6CCE - chains C and D of the 9 polymer chains in the assembly; structure by X-ray diffraction, 3.05 A resolution.

# Chain C
Name: DNA-directed RNA polymerase subunit beta
Organism: Mycobacterium smegmatis (strain ATCC 700084 / mc(2)155)
Notes: EC 2.7.7.6
Reference sequence: P60281 (RPOB_MYCS2); residue numbers follow UniProt; this construct covers 1-1169
Chain sequence (1169 residues; each row starts with the number of its first residue):
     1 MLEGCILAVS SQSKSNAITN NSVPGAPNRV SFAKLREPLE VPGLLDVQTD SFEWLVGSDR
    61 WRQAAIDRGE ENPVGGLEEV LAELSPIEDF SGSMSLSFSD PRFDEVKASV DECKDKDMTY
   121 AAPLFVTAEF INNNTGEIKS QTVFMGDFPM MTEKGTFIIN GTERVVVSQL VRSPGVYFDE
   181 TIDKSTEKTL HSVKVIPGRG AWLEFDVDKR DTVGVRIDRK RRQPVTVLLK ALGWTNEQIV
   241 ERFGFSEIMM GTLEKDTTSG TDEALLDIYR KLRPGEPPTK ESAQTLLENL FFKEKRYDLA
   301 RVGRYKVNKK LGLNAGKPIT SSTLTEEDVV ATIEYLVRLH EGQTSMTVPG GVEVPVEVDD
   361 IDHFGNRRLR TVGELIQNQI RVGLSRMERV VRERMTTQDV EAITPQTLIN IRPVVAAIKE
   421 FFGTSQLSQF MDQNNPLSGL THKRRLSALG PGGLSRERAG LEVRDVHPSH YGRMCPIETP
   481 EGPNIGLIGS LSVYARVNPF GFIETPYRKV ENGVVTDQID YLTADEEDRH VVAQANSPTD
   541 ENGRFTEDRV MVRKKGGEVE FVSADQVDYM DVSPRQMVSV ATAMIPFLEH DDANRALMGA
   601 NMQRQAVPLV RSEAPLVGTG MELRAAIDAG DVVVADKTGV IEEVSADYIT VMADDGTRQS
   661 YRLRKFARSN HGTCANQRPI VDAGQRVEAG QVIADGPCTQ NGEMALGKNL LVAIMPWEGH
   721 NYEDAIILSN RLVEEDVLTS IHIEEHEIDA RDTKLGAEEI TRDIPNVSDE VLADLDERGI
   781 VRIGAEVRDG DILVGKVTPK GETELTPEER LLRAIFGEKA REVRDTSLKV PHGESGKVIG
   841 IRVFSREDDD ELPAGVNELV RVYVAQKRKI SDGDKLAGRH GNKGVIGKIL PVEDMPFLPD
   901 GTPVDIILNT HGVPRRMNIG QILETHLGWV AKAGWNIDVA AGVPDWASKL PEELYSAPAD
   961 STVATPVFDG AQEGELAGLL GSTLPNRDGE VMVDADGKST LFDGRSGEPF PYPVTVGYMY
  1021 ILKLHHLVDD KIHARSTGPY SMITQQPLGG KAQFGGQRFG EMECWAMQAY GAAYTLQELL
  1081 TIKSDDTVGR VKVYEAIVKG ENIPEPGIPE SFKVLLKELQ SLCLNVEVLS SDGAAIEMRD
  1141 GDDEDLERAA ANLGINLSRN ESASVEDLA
Disordered / not traced: 1-20, 206-214, 233-236, 312-322, 1140-1169
Ligand contacts: Kanglemycin A (KNG): Arg164, Gly423, Thr424, Ser425, Gln426, Leu427, Ser428, Gln429, Phe430, Asp432, His442, Arg445, Ser447, Leu449, Gly450, Arg456, Pro480, Ile488, Arg604, His671
What the authors report for this chain:
  - binding site for Kanglemycin A: Arg164, Thr424, Leu427, Phe430, Arg445, Ser447, Leu449, Gly450, Arg456, Arg604

# Chain D
Name: DNA-directed RNA polymerase subunit beta'
Organism: Mycobacterium smegmatis (strain ATCC 700084 / mc(2)155)
Notes: EC 2.7.7.6
Reference sequence: A0QS66 (RPOC_MYCS2); residue numbers follow UniProt; this construct covers 1-1317
Chain sequence (1317 residues; numbered 1 to 1317; the number before each row is that of its first residue):
     1 MLDVNFFDEL RIGLATADDI RNWSYGEVKK PETINYRTLK PEKDGLFCEK IFGPTRDWEC
    61 YCGKYKRVRF KGIICERCGV EVTRAKVRRE RMGHIELAAP VTHIWYFKGV PSRLGYLLDL
   121 APKDLEKIIY FAAYVITSVD DEMRHNELST LEAEMAVEKK AVEDQRDADL EARAQKLEAD
   181 LAELEAEGAK SDVRRKVRDS GEREMRQLRD RAQRELDRLD EIWNTFTKLA PKQLIVDEVL
   241 YRELQDRYGE YFTGAMGAES IKKLIENFDI DAEAESLREV IRSGKGQKKL RALKRLKVVA
   301 AFQQSGNSPM GMVLDAVPVI PPELRPMVQL DGGRFATSDL NDLYRRVINR NNRLKRLIDL
   361 GAPEIIVNNE KRMLQESVDA LFDNGRRGRP VTGPGNRPLK SLSDLLKGKQ GRFRQNLLGK
   421 RVDYSGRSVI VVGPQLKLHQ CGLPKLMALE LFKPFVMKRL VDLNHAQNIK SAKRMVERQR
   481 PQVWDVLEEV IAEHPVLLNR APTLHRLGIQ AFEPQLVEGK AIQLHPLVCE AFNADFDGDQ
   541 MAVHLPLSAE AQAEARILML SSNNILSPAS GKPLAMPRLD MVTGLYYLTT LVEGATGEYQ
   601 AATKDAPEQG VYSSPAEAIM AMDRGALSVR AKIKVRLTEL RPPTDLEAQL FENGWKPGDA
   661 WTAETTLGRV MFNELLPKSY PFVNEQMHKK VQARIINDLA ERFPMIVVAQ TVDKLKDAGF
   721 YWATRSGVTV SMADVLVPPQ KQEILERHEA EADAIERKYQ RGALNHTERN ESLVKIWQDA
   781 TEEVGKALEE FYPADNPIIT IVKSGATGNL TQTRTLAGMK GLVTNPKGEF IPRPIKSSFR
   841 EGLTVLEYFI NTHGARKGLA DTALRTADSG YLTRRLVDVS QDVIVREHDC ETERGINVTL
   901 AERGPDGTLI RDAHVETSAF ARTLATDAVD ANGNVIIERG HDLGDPAIDA LLAAGITTVK
   961 VRSVLTCTSA TGVCAMCYGR SMATGKLVDI GEAVGIVAAQ SIGEPGTQLT MRTFHQGGVT
  1021 GGADIVGGLP RVQELFEARV PRNKAPIADV AGRVRLEESD KFFKITIVPD DGGEEVVYDK
  1081 LSKRQRLRVI THEDGTEGVL SDGDHVEVGD QLMEGAADPH EVLRVQGPRE VQIHLVKEVQ
  1141 EVYRAQGVSI HDKHIEVIVR QMLRRVTIID SGSTEFLPGS LTERAEFEAE NRRVVAEGGE
  1201 PAAGRPVLMG ITKASLATDS WLSAASFQET TRVLTDAAIN CRSDKLNGLK ENVIIGKLIP
  1261 AGTGISRYRN IQVQPTEEAR AAAYTIPSYE DQYYSPDFGQ ATGAAVPLDD YGYSDYR
Disordered / not traced: 1-2, 56-85, 903-909, 1011-1026, 1091-1097, 1169-1181, 1189-1201, 1284-1317
Metal / ion sites: Mg2+: Asp535, Asp537, Asp539; Zn2+: Cys890, Cys967, Cys974, Cys977
Ligand contacts: glutamic acid (GLU): Arg886, Gly1264, Ile1265, Ser1266, Arg1267, Arg1269
UniProt features mapped onto this chain:
  - binding site (Zn(2+)): Cys60, Cys62, Cys75, Cys78, Cys890, Cys967, Cys974, Cys977
  - binding site (Mg(2+)): Asp535, Asp537, Asp539

# Interface between chain C and chain D
Pairs across the interface - 308 pairs, chain C then chain D:
  Arg464(C) - Arg856(D)  hydrogen bond (backbone-side chain)
  Asp465(C) - Pro826(D)
  Val466(C) - Thr852(D)
  Val466(C) - His853(D)
  Val466(C) - Arg856(D)
  His467(C) - Phe849(D)
  Tyr471(C) - Val845(D)
  Tyr471(C) - Phe849(D)  hydrophobic
  Pro476(C) - Arg856(D)  hydrogen bond (backbone-side chain)
  Ile477(C) - Tyr848(D)  hydrophobic
  Ile477(C) - Thr852(D)
  Ile485(C) - Arg856(D)
  Ile485(C) - Leu859(D)  hydrophobic
  Gly486(C) - Arg856(D)
  Gln534(C) - Val845(D)
  Gln534(C) - Leu846(D)
  Arg553(C) - Leu846(D)
  Val559(C) - Leu846(D)  hydrophobic
  Pro574(C) - Val845(D)
  Met577(C) - Val845(D)  hydrophobic
  Met577(C) - Phe849(D)  hydrophobic
  Leu588(C) - Tyr848(D)
  Glu589(C) - Gly842(D)
  Glu589(C) - Leu843(D)  hydrogen bond (backbone-backbone)
  His590(C) - Phe839(D)  hydrogen bond (side chain-backbone)
  His590(C) - Arg840(D)  hydrogen bond (side chain-backbone)
  His590(C) - Glu841(D)
  His590(C) - Gly842(D)
  Asp591(C) - Phe839(D)
  Asp591(C) - Tyr848(D)  hydrogen bond (backbone-side chain)
  Asp592(C) - Phe839(D)
  Asp592(C) - Tyr848(D)
  Asp592(C) - Asn851(D)  hydrogen bond
  Ala593(C) - Tyr848(D)
  Ala593(C) - Ala855(D)  hydrophobic
  Asn594(C) - Ala855(D)
  Ala596(C) - Tyr848(D)
  Ile714(C) - Val730(D)
  Met715(C) - Thr724(D)
  Pro716(C) - Ala723(D)
  Pro716(C) - Thr724(D)
  Pro716(C) - Val728(D)
  Glu718(C) - Tyr721(D)
  Glu718(C) - Thr724(D)
  Glu718(C) - Arg725(D)  salt bridge
  Gly719(C) - Val432(D)
  Gly719(C) - Pro434(D)
  Gly719(C) - Phe720(D)
  His720(C) - Val432(D)
  His720(C) - Pro434(D)
  Asn721(C) - Asp580(D)
  Tyr722(C) - Val432(D)  hydrophobic
  Tyr722(C) - Pro526(D)  hydrogen bond (side chain-backbone)
  Tyr722(C) - Phe536(D)
  Tyr722(C) - Arg578(D)  hydrogen bond
  Tyr722(C) - Leu579(D)  hydrophobic
  Tyr722(C) - Asp580(D)
  Tyr722(C) - Phe720(D)  hydrophobic
  Glu723(C) - Ala534(D)
  Glu723(C) - Asp535(D)
  Glu723(C) - Phe536(D)  hydrogen bond (backbone-backbone)
  Glu723(C) - Arg578(D)  salt bridge
  Glu723(C) - Leu579(D)
  Asp724(C) - Phe536(D)
  Ala725(C) - Phe536(D)
  Arg751(C) - Gly332(D)  hydrogen bond (side chain-backbone)
  Lys754(C) - Leu39(D)
  Gly873(C) - Val429(D)
  Lys883(C) - Asp537(D)
  Gly884(C) - Phe536(D)
  Val885(C) - Val429(D)  hydrophobic
  Val885(C) - Ile430(D)
  Val885(C) - Phe536(D)  hydrogen bond (backbone-backbone)
  Val885(C) - Gly538(D)
  Ile886(C) - Val431(D)
  Gly887(C) - Val431(D)
  Asn909(C) - Asp580(D)  hydrogen bond
  Thr910(C) - Val728(D)  hydrogen bond (side chain-backbone)
  Thr910(C) - Thr729(D)
  Thr910(C) - Val730(D)
  His911(C) - Leu579(D)
  His911(C) - Asp580(D)  salt bridge
  His911(C) - Thr583(D)
  Arg915(C) - Leu579(D)
  Arg915(C) - Thr807(D)  hydrogen bond
  Arg915(C) - Gln812(D)
  Met917(C) - Gln812(D)
  Met917(C) - Thr815(D)  hydrogen bond
  Met917(C) - Leu816(D)  hydrophobic
  Met917(C) - Phe839(D)  hydrophobic
  Ile919(C) - Leu816(D)  hydrophobic
  Ile919(C) - Phe839(D)
  His926(C) - Met732(D)  hydrogen bond (side chain-backbone)
  Phe968(C) - Val845(D)  hydrophobic
  Phe968(C) - Tyr848(D)  hydrophobic
  Glu973(C) - Met732(D)
  Glu973(C) - Arg840(D)  salt bridge
  Glu973(C) - Glu841(D)
  Leu976(C) - Met732(D)  hydrophobic
  Asp996(C) - Ser731(D)
  Asp996(C) - Ala733(D)
  Lys998(C) - Ser731(D)
  Lys998(C) - Asp734(D)  salt bridge
  Asp1003(C) - Arg725(D)  salt bridge
  Pro1011(C) - Arg725(D)
  Tyr1012(C) - Tyr587(D)  hydrogen bond
  Tyr1012(C) - Arg630(D)  hydrogen bond
  Tyr1012(C) - Arg725(D)
  Tyr1012(C) - Ser726(D)
  Tyr1012(C) - Gly727(D)
  Val1014(C) - Thr729(D)
  Thr1015(C) - Thr729(D)
  Thr1015(C) - Val730(D)  hydrogen bond (side chain-backbone)
  Thr1015(C) - Ser731(D)  hydrogen bond
  Val1028(C) - Val429(D)  hydrophobic
  Asp1029(C) - Lys520(D)  salt bridge
  Lys1031(C) - Arg427(D)
  Lys1031(C) - Ser428(D)
  Lys1031(C) - Gln540(D)
  Ile1032(C) - Arg427(D)
  Ile1032(C) - Ser428(D)
  Ile1032(C) - Lys520(D)
  His1033(C) - Gly426(D)
  His1033(C) - Arg427(D)  hydrogen bond (backbone-backbone)
  Ala1034(C) - Ser425(D)
  Ala1034(C) - Gly426(D)
  Ala1034(C) - Met447(D)  hydrophobic
  Ala1034(C) - Glu450(D)
  Ala1034(C) - Leu451(D)  hydrophobic
  Arg1035(C) - Asp423(D)  salt bridge
  Arg1035(C) - Tyr424(D)  hydrogen bond (backbone-backbone)
  Arg1035(C) - Ser425(D)  hydrogen bond (backbone-backbone)
  Arg1035(C) - Leu451(D)
  Ser1036(C) - Asp423(D)
  Ser1036(C) - Tyr424(D)  hydrogen bond (backbone-backbone)
  Ser1036(C) - Glu450(D)  hydrogen bond
  Ser1036(C) - Lys453(D)
  Thr1037(C) - Tyr424(D)
  Tyr1040(C) - Asp423(D)  hydrogen bond
  Met1042(C) - Arg89(D)  hydrogen bond (backbone-side chain)
  Ile1043(C) - Arg89(D)  hydrogen bond (backbone-side chain)
  Ile1043(C) - Leu324(D)
  Ile1043(C) - Pro326(D)  hydrophobic
  Gln1045(C) - Arg89(D)  hydrogen bond
  Gln1046(C) - Asn416(D)  hydrogen bond
  Gln1046(C) - Lys420(D)
  Gln1046(C) - Arg421(D)
  Pro1047(C) - Arg421(D)
  Pro1047(C) - Asp423(D)
  Gly1049(C) - Arg421(D)
  Phe1054(C) - Glu450(D)
  Gly1056(C) - Arg421(D)  hydrogen bond (backbone-side chain)
  Gly1056(C) - Val422(D)
  Gly1056(C) - Ser425(D)
  Gln1057(C) - Arg421(D)
  Gln1057(C) - Val422(D)  hydrogen bond (backbone-backbone)
  Gln1057(C) - Ser425(D)  hydrogen bond (backbone-side chain)
  Gln1057(C) - Gly426(D)
  Gln1057(C) - Arg427(D)  hydrogen bond
  Arg1058(C) - Arg414(D)  hydrogen bond (side chain-backbone)
  Arg1058(C) - Gln415(D)  hydrogen bond (side chain-backbone)
  Arg1058(C) - Gly419(D)  hydrogen bond (side chain-backbone)
  Arg1058(C) - Lys420(D)
  Arg1058(C) - Arg421(D)
  Phe1059(C) - Leu418(D)
  Phe1059(C) - Gly419(D)
  Phe1059(C) - Lys420(D)  hydrogen bond (backbone-backbone)
  Phe1059(C) - His544(D)
  Gly1060(C) - Arg414(D)
  Gly1060(C) - Gly419(D)
  Glu1061(C) - Arg414(D)  salt bridge
  Glu1061(C) - Leu418(D)
  Glu1061(C) - Arg874(D)  salt bridge
  Met1062(C) - Thr503(D)
  Glu1063(C) - Asn499(D)
  Glu1063(C) - Thr503(D)  hydrogen bond
  Cys1064(C) - Leu418(D)  hydrogen bond (side chain-backbone)
  Trp1065(C) - Arg874(D)
  Trp1065(C) - Val877(D)
  Trp1065(C) - Ile996(D)
  Trp1065(C) - Gln1000(D)  hydrogen bond (backbone-side chain)
  Ala1066(C) - Thr503(D)
  Ala1066(C) - Arg506(D)
  Ala1066(C) - Gln1000(D)
  Met1067(C) - Ile509(D)  hydrophobic
  Met1067(C) - Met559(D)  hydrophobic
  Gln1068(C) - Ala993(D)
  Gln1068(C) - Ile996(D)
  Gln1068(C) - Leu1249(D)
  Gln1068(C) - Val1253(D)
  Ala1069(C) - Arg506(D)  hydrogen bond (backbone-side chain)
  Ala1069(C) - Ile996(D)  hydrophobic
  Ala1069(C) - Gln1000(D)
  Tyr1070(C) - Arg506(D)  hydrogen bond (side chain-backbone)
  Tyr1070(C) - Leu507(D)  hydrogen bond (side chain-backbone)
  Tyr1070(C) - Ile509(D)  hydrogen bond (side chain-backbone)
  Tyr1070(C) - Gln510(D)
  Tyr1070(C) - Leu558(D)
  Tyr1070(C) - Met559(D)  hydrophobic
  Gly1071(C) - Ala1261(D)
  Gly1071(C) - Gly1262(D)
  Gly1071(C) - Thr1263(D)  hydrogen bond (backbone-backbone)
  Ala1072(C) - Glu554(D)
  Ala1073(C) - Glu554(D)  hydrogen bond (backbone-side chain)
  Ala1073(C) - Leu1258(D)
  Ala1073(C) - Ile1259(D)  hydrophobic
  Ala1073(C) - Thr1263(D)  hydrogen bond (backbone-side chain)
  Ala1073(C) - Gly1264(D)
  Tyr1074(C) - Glu550(D)
  Tyr1074(C) - Glu554(D)  hydrogen bond (backbone-side chain)
  Tyr1074(C) - Leu1258(D)
  Tyr1074(C) - Thr1263(D)
  Tyr1074(C) - Arg1269(D)
  Thr1075(C) - Leu497(D)
  Thr1075(C) - Ala551(D)  hydrogen bond (side chain-backbone)
  Thr1075(C) - Glu554(D)  hydrogen bond
  Leu1076(C) - Val1253(D)  hydrophobic
  Gln1077(C) - Gly1256(D)  hydrogen bond (side chain-backbone)
  Gln1077(C) - Leu1258(D)
  Glu1078(C) - Pro546(D)
  Glu1078(C) - Leu547(D)  hydrogen bond (side chain-backbone)
  Glu1078(C) - Ser548(D)  hydrogen bond (side chain-backbone)
  Glu1078(C) - Ala551(D)
  Leu1079(C) - Val422(D)
  Leu1079(C) - His544(D)
  Leu1080(C) - Leu418(D)
  Leu1080(C) - Lys420(D)  hydrogen bond (backbone-side chain)
  Leu1080(C) - Val1253(D)  hydrophobic
  Thr1081(C) - Gly1256(D)
  Lys1083(C) - Val422(D)
  Lys1083(C) - Asp423(D)  hydrogen bond (backbone-backbone)
  Lys1083(C) - Leu545(D)  hydrogen bond (side chain-backbone)
  Ser1084(C) - Lys420(D)
  Ser1084(C) - Arg421(D)
  Asp1085(C) - Lys420(D)  salt bridge
  Tyr1094(C) - Tyr424(D)
  Tyr1094(C) - Pro454(D)  hydrophobic
  Tyr1094(C) - Met457(D)
  Ile1097(C) - Pro454(D)  hydrophobic
  Ile1097(C) - Phe455(D)  hydrophobic
  Ile1097(C) - Lys458(D)
  Val1098(C) - Lys458(D)
  Val1098(C) - Ile469(D)  hydrophobic
  Gly1100(C) - Lys458(D)
  Ile1103(C) - Leu547(D)  hydrophobic
  Ile1103(C) - Ser548(D)
  Ile1108(C) - Asp3(D)
  Pro1109(C) - Lys420(D)
  Pro1109(C) - Ile1255(D)
  Pro1109(C) - Gly1256(D)
  Glu1110(C) - Arg89(D)  salt bridge
  Ser1111(C) - Leu417(D)
  Ser1111(C) - Lys420(D)  hydrogen bond
  Phe1112(C) - Ile1254(D)
  Phe1112(C) - Ile1255(D)  hydrophobic
  Val1114(C) - Arg89(D)
  Val1114(C) - Leu324(D)  hydrophobic
  Lys1117(C) - Glu90(D)
  Lys1117(C) - Met92(D)
  Lys1117(C) - Pro321(D)
  Lys1117(C) - Leu324(D)
  Glu1118(C) - Leu405(D)
  Glu1118(C) - Leu406(D)
  Leu1119(C) - Leu406(D)  hydrophobic
  Leu1119(C) - Leu1234(D)  hydrophobic
  Gln1120(C) - Trp23(D)
  Gln1120(C) - Met92(D)
  Gln1120(C) - Pro318(D)
  Ser1121(C) - Pro318(D)
  Ser1121(C) - Ile320(D)
  Ser1121(C) - Phe382(D)
  Ser1121(C) - Leu402(D)
  Leu1122(C) - His103(D)  hydrogen bond (backbone-side chain)
  Leu1122(C) - Trp105(D)  hydrophobic
  Leu1122(C) - Phe382(D)  hydrophobic
  Leu1122(C) - Leu402(D)  hydrophobic
  Cys1123(C) - Ala15(D)  hydrogen bond (backbone-backbone)
  Cys1123(C) - Ile20(D)  hydrophobic
  Cys1123(C) - His103(D)
  Cys1123(C) - Leu314(D)  hydrophobic
  Cys1123(C) - Pro318(D)
  Cys1123(C) - Phe382(D)  hydrophobic
  Leu1124(C) - Gly13(D)
  Leu1124(C) - Trp105(D)  hydrophobic
  Leu1124(C) - Tyr106(D)
  Leu1124(C) - Leu1234(D)  hydrophobic
  Leu1124(C) - Ala1238(D)  hydrophobic
  Asn1125(C) - Arg11(D)
  Asn1125(C) - Ile12(D)
  Asn1125(C) - Gly13(D)  hydrogen bond (backbone-backbone)
  Asn1125(C) - Ala15(D)
  Asn1125(C) - Trp23(D)
  Val1126(C) - Arg11(D)
  Val1126(C) - Ile12(D)  hydrophobic
  Glu1127(C) - Leu10(D)
  Glu1127(C) - Arg11(D)  salt bridge
  Val1128(C) - Phe7(D)  hydrophobic
  Val1128(C) - Glu9(D)
  Val1128(C) - Leu10(D)  hydrophobic
  Leu1129(C) - Phe7(D)
  Leu1129(C) - Asp8(D)  hydrogen bond (backbone-backbone)
  Leu1129(C) - Glu9(D)  hydrogen bond (backbone-backbone)
  Leu1129(C) - Arg11(D)
  Ser1130(C) - Asp8(D)
  Ser1131(C) - Asp8(D)
  Ile1136(C) - Phe7(D)  hydrophobic
  Arg1139(C) - Tyr25(D)
  Arg1139(C) - Glu90(D)
Also at the interface, not in a pair above, chain C (157 interface residues in all): Leu461, Pro468, Cys475, Thr479, Asn536, Glu558, Glu560, Leu597, Trp717, His832, Gly833, Asp872, Val913, Pro914, Ile922, Leu923, Phe1010, Pro1013, Leu1048, Arg1090, Val1093, Glu1105, Pro1106, Leu1115, Met1138
Also at the interface, not in a pair above, chain D (174 interface residues in all): Val4, Asn5, Phe6, Leu14, Asp19, Glu323, Val328, Gln329, Gly333, Tyr344, Arg412, Gln435, Pro444, Glu477, Pro502, His505, Ala521, Cys529, Ala542, Asn564, Ile801, Arg833, Thr844, Lys857, Ala860, Leu864, Thr873, Glu992, Val997, Trp1221, Lys1257

# In short
Chain C and chain D form an interface of 157 and 174 residues respectively; the contacts include 64 hydrogen
bonds and 13 salt bridges. Polar contacts include Glu718(C)-Arg725(D), Glu723(C)-Arg578(D) and
His911(C)-Asp580(D). Ligands of chain C: Kanglemycin A. From the paper: a binding site for Kanglemycin A at
Arg164(C), Thr424(C) and Leu427(C) among others.
Here chain C is DNA-directed RNA polymerase subunit beta and chain D is DNA-directed RNA polymerase subunit
beta', both from Mycobacterium smegmatis (strain ATCC 700084 / mc(2)155). Entry 6CCE (Crystal structure of a
Mycobacterium smegmatis RNA polymerase transcription initiation complex with inhibitor Kanglemycin A) was
determined by X-ray diffraction (same publication as 6DCF and 6CCV).
